5YKE - chains A and C of the 8 polymer chains in the assembly; structure by electron microscopy, 4.11 A resolution (low resolution: residue-level contacts below are approximate; hydrogen-bond / salt-bridge calls are withheld).

# Chain A (and C)
Protein: ATP-sensitive inward rectifier potassium channel 11
From: Mus musculus
Notes: chain C of this document is another copy of the same molecule, construct and numbering; everything in this record applies to it too
UniProtKB: Q61743 (KCJ11_MOUSE); residues 1-390 here = UniProt positions 1-390
Chain sequence (390 residues; numbered 1 to 390; the number before each row is that of its first residue):
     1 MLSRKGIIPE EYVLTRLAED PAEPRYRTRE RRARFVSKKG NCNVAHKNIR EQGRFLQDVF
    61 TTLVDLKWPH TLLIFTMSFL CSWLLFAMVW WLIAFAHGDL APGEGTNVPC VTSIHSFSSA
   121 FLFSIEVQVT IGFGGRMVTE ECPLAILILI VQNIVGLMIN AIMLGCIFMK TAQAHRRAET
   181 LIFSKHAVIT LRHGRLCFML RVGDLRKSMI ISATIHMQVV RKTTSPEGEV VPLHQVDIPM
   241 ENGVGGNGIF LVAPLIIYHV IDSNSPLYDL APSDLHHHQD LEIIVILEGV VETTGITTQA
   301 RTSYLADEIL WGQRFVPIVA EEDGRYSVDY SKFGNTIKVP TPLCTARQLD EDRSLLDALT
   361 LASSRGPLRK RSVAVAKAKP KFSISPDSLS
Unresolved in the structure: 1-45, 179-390
Disulfides: Cys-110/Cys-142
Swiss-Prot annotation at these positions:
  - motif: Thr-130 to Gly-135 (Selectivity filter)
  - binding site (ATP): Asn-48, Arg-50, Tyr-330
  - binding site (K(+)): Thr-130, Phe-133
  - binding site (a 1,2-diacyl-sn-glycero-3-phospho-(1D-myo-inositol-4,5-bisphosphate)): Arg-176
  - site: Asn-160 (Role in the control of polyamine-mediated channel gating and in the blocking by intracellular magnesium)
  - modified residue: Thr-341 (Phosphothreonine), Ser-385 (Phosphoserine)

# How chain A and chain C interact
Residue-residue contacts (36; chain A residue first):
  Phe-60(A) with Trp-68(C); Thr-171(C)
  Thr-61(A) with Gln-173(C)
  Phe-123(A) with Phe-133(C)
  Val-127(A) with Ile-131(C)
  Thr-130(A) with Thr-130(C); Ile-131(C)
  Ile-131(A) with Ile-131(C)
  Gly-132(A) with Ile-131(C); Gly-132(C)
  Gly-134(A) with Phe-133(C)
  Met-137(A) with Gly-135(C); Arg-136(C)
  Val-138(A) with Leu-122(C); Phe-133(C); Arg-136(C)
  Glu-140(A) with Ser-118(C); Ser-119(C)
  Ile-146(A) with Leu-122(C)
  Ile-150(A) with Trp-83(C); Phe-121(C)
  Asn-153(A) with Val-129(C); Ile-131(C)
  Ile-154(A) with Phe-79(C)
  Leu-157(A) with Phe-79(C)
  Met-158(A) with Phe-75(C); Met-163(C)
  Ala-161(A) with Ile-167(C)
  Ile-162(A) with Ile-167(C); Thr-171(C)
  Leu-164(A) with Leu-164(C)
  Gly-165(A) with Phe-168(C)
  Phe-168(A) with Phe-168(C)
  Met-169(A) with Phe-168(C); Thr-171(C); Ala-172(C)
Other interface residues (no listed pair), chain A (29 interface residues in all): Gln-57, Asp-58, Phe-133, Arg-136, Thr-139, Leu-149
Other interface residues (no listed pair), chain C (27 interface residues in all): Leu-72, Thr-76, Ile-125, Asn-160, Arg-176

# Overview
29 residues of chain A and 27 residues of chain C are in contact. Curated annotation (UniProt) lists 3
ATP-binding residues, K+-binding residues Thr-130(A) and Phe-133(A) and residue binding
1,2-diacyl-sn-glycero-3-phospho-(1D-myo-inositol-4,5-bisphosphate) Arg-176(A) on chain A.
Both chains are ATP-sensitive inward rectifier potassium channel 11 (Mus musculus). Entry 5YKE (Structure of
pancreatic ATP-sensitive potassium channel bound with glibenclamide and ATPgammaS (focused refinement on TM at
...) was determined by electron microscopy (same publication as 5YKF, 5YKG, 5YW8, 5YW9, 5YWA, 5YWB and 5YWC).
